PDB entry 8D01 | X-ray diffraction, 2.46 A resolution | chains H and L of the 4 polymer chains in the assembly

# Chain H
Molecule: 21N13 Fab heavy chain
Source organism: Macaca mulatta
Notes: antibody fragment or engineered binder
Chain sequence (225 residues; row label = number of the first residue in the row; note: 6 numbers in that range are skipped by the numbering (no residue carries them; nothing is unmodelled there); a row labelled like 35A-35B holds insertion residues (35A, then the next letters in order)):
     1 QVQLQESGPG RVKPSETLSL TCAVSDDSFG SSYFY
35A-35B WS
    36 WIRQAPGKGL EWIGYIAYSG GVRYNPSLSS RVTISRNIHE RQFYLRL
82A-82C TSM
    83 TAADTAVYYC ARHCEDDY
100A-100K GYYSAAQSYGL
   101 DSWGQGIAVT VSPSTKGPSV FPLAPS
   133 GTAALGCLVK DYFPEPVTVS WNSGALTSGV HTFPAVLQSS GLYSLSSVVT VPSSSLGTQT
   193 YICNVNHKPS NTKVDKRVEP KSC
Unresolved in the structure: 214-215
Disulfides: Cys-22/Cys-92, Cys-139/Cys-195

# Chain L
Molecule: 21N13 Fab light chain
Source organism: Macaca mulatta
Notes: antibody fragment or engineered binder
Chain sequence (213 residues; numbered 1 to 213; the number before each row is that of its first residue):
     1 DIQMTQSPSS LSASVGDRVT ITCRTSENVN NCLNWYQQKP GKAPKLLIYR TSTLQRGVPS
    61 RFSGTGSGTD YTLTISSLQS EDFGTYYCQH YYGTPLTFGG GTMVDIKRTV AAPSVFIFPP
   121 SDEQLKSGTA SVVCLLNNFY PREAKVQWKV DNALQSGNSQ ESVTEQDSKD STYSLSSTLT
   181 LSKADYEKHK VYACEVTHQG LSSPVTKSFN RGE
Disulfides: Cys-23/Cys-88, Cys-134/Cys-194

# Interface between chain H and chain L
Pairs across the interface (35; chain H residue first):
  Gln-39(H) with Gln-38(L), hydrogen bond; Tyr-87(L), hydrogen bond
  Lys-43(H) with Tyr-87(L)
  Leu-45(H) with Pro-44(L), hydrophobic; Tyr-87(L), hydrophobic; Phe-98(L), hydrophobic
  Trp-47(H) with Pro-95(L), hydrophobic; Leu-96(L)
  Tyr-50(H) with Thr-94(L)
  Arg-58(H) with Thr-94(L)
  Asn-60(H) with Pro-95(L)
  Tyr-91(H) with Gln-38(L); Lys-42(L), hydrogen bond (side chain-backbone); Ala-43(L), hydrophobic
  Ala-100F(H) with Arg-56(L)
  Gln-100G(H) with Tyr-49(L), hydrogen bond (backbone-side chain)
  Ser-100H(H) with Leu-46(L); Tyr-49(L); Gln-55(L)
  Tyr-100I(H) with Asn-34(L); Tyr-49(L); Arg-50(L); Tyr-91(L)
  Gly-100J(H) with Asn-34(L); Tyr-36(L); Leu-46(L); Tyr-49(L)
  Leu-100K(H) with Tyr-36(L), hydrogen bond (backbone-side chain); Leu-46(L); Phe-98(L), hydrophobic
  Asp-101(H) with Leu-46(L); Gln-55(L)
  Trp-103(H) with Ala-43(L), hydrophobic; Pro-44(L), hydrogen bond (side chain-backbone)
  Gly-104(H) with Ala-43(L)
Other interface residues (no listed pair), chain H (22 interface residues in all): Ile-37, Gly-44, Pro-61, His-95, Glu-97
Other interface residues (no listed pair), chain L (18 interface residues in all): Gln-89

# Summary
Chain H and chain L form an interface of 22 and 18 residues respectively; the contacts include 6 hydrogen
bonds. Polar pairs include Gln-39(H)/Gln-38(L), Gln-39(H)/Tyr-87(L) and Tyr-91(H)/Lys-42(L).
Chain H is 21N13 Fab heavy chain and chain L is 21N13 Fab light chain, both from Macaca mulatta; the
structure, The domain-swaped dimer of the HIV-1 CD4bs targeting antibody 21N13, was determined by X-ray
diffraction (same publication as 8SW3 and 8D0Y).
